5C7K - chains C and D of the 6 polymer chains in the assembly; structure by X-ray diffraction, 4.60 A resolution (low resolution: residue-level contacts below are approximate; hydrogen-bond / salt-bridge calls are withheld).

[Chain C]
Molecule: Envelope glycoprotein gp120
Source organism: Human immunodeficiency virus 1
UniProt: Q2N0S6 (Q2N0S6_9HIV1); the construct lacks a stretch of the UniProt sequence and is renumbered around it, so the offset changes along the chain: 31-141 = UniProt 30-140; 150-185 = UniProt 141-176; 188-309 = UniProt 187-308; 312-321 = UniProt 309-318; 2 more segments
Chain sequence (487 residues; row label = number of the first residue in the row; note: 13 numbers in that range are skipped by the numbering (no residue carries them; nothing is unmodelled there); a row labelled like 185A-185J holds insertion residues (185A, then the next letters in order)):
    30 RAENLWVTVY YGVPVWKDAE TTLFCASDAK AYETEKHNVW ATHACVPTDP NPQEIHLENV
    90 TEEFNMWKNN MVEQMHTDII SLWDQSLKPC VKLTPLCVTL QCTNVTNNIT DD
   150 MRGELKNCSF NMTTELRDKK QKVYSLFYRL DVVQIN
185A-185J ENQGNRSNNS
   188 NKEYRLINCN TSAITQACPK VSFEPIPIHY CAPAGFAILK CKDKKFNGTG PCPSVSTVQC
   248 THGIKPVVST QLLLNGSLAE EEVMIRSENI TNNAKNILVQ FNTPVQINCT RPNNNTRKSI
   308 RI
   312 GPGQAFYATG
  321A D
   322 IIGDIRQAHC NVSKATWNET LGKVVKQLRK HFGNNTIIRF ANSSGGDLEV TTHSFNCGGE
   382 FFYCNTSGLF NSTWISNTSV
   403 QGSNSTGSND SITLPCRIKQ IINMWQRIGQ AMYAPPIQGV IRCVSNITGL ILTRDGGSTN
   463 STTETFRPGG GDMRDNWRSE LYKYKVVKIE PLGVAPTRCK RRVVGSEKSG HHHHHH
Unresolved in the structure: 136-140, 185A-185J, 403-410, 505-518
Construct notes: expression tag (30, 511-518); engineered mutation Asn332 (Thr330 in Q2N0S6), Cys501 (Ala498 in Q2N0S6), Ser508 (Arg505 in Q2N0S6)
Cystine bridges: Cys54-Cys74, Cys119-Cys205, Cys126-Cys196, Cys131-Cys157, Cys218-Cys247, Cys228-Cys239, Cys378-Cys445
Covalently attached groups: N-acetylglucosamine (NAG) linked to Asn88, Asn133, Asn156, Asn160, Asn197, Asn295, Asn339, Asn355, Asn363, Asn386, Asn392, Asn448; glycan linked to Asn234, Asn262, Asn276, Asn301, Asn332
What the authors report for this chain:
  - post-translational modification sites: Asn156, Asn234, Asn262, Asn276, Asn295, Asn301, Asn332
  - conformationally variable residues: Asn262

[Chain D]
Molecule: Envelope glycoprotein gp41
Source organism: Human immunodeficiency virus 1
UniProt: Q2N0S6 (Q2N0S6_9HIV1); residues 512-664 here correspond to UniProt positions 509-661 (UniProt number = residue number - 3)
Chain sequence (153 residues; row label = number of the first residue in the row):
   512 AVGIGAVFLG FLGAAGSTMG AASMTLTVQA RNLLSGIVQQ QSNLLRAPEA QQHLLKLTVW
   572 GIKQLQARVL AVERYLRDQQ LLGIWGCSGK LICCTNVPWN SSWSNRNLSE IWDNMTWLQW
   632 DKEISNYTQI IYGLLEESQN QQEKNEQDLL ALD
Unresolved in the structure: 512-521, 544-564
Construct notes: engineered mutation Pro559 (Ile556 in Q2N0S6), Cys605 (Thr602 in Q2N0S6)
Cystine bridges: Cys598-Cys604
Covalently attached groups: N-acetylglucosamine (NAG) linked to Asn611, Asn618; glycan linked to Asn637
Small-molecule neighbours: N-acetylglucosamine (NAG; 2-acetamido-2-deoxy-beta-D-glucopyranose): Gly527, Thr529, Thr627, Gln630
What the authors report for this chain:
  - post-translational modification sites: Asn637

[How chain C and chain D interact]
Contacting residue pairs (70; chain C residue first):
  Leu34(C) - Trp610(D)
  Trp35(C) - Thr606(D)
  Trp35(C) - Asn607(D)
  Trp35(C) - Val608(D)
  Trp35(C) - Pro609(D)
  Trp35(C) - Trp610(D)
  Val36(C) - Thr606(D)
  Val36(C) - Val608(D)
  Val36(C) - Trp610(D)
  Val36(C) - Leu646(D)
  Thr37(C) - Cys604(D)
  Thr37(C) - Cys605(D)
  Val38(C) - Trp596(D)
  Val38(C) - Cys598(D)
  Val38(C) - Leu602(D)
  Val38(C) - Ile603(D)
  Val38(C) - Cys604(D)
  Tyr39(C) - Ile603(D)
  Tyr39(C) - Trp623(D)
  Tyr40(C) - Leu537(D)
  Tyr40(C) - Gln590(D)
  Tyr40(C) - Leu602(D)
  Gly41(C) - Leu537(D)
  Gly41(C) - Gln540(D)
  Val42(C) - Trp628(D)
  Pro43(C) - Leu523(D)
  Pro43(C) - Ala526(D)
  Pro43(C) - Trp628(D)
  Pro43(C) - Leu629(D)
  Val44(C) - Trp628(D)
  Val44(C) - Leu629(D)
  Val44(C) - Asp632(D)
  Trp45(C) - Ala526(D)
  Trp45(C) - Leu629(D)
  Thr51(C) - Gln577(D)
  Thr51(C) - Ala578(D)
  Leu52(C) - Lys574(D)
  Cys54(C) - Trp571(D)
  His72(C) - Leu568(D)
  Ala73(C) - Leu568(D)
  Ala73(C) - Trp571(D)
  Cys74(C) - Trp571(D)
  Val75(C) - Trp571(D)
  Ile84(C) - Phe522(D)
  Leu86(C) - Leu523(D)
  Glu87(C) - Gly527(D)
  Asn88(C) - Gly527(D)
  Val89(C) - Gly527(D)
  Asp107(C) - Lys574(D)
  Gln114(C) - Val570(D)
  Pro220(C) - Ala578(D)
  Lys490(C) - Arg585(D)
  Ile491(C) - Arg585(D)
  Pro493(C) - Asp589(D)
  Leu494(C) - Trp596(D)
  Val496(C) - Trp631(D)
  Ala497(C) - Trp623(D)
  Pro498(C) - Trp610(D)
  Pro498(C) - Trp623(D)
  Pro498(C) - Trp631(D)
  Thr499(C) - Trp623(D)
  Cys501(C) - Cys605(D)  disulfide
  Lys502(C) - Cys605(D)
  Lys502(C) - Thr606(D)
  Arg503(C) - Gly597(D)
  Arg503(C) - Cys605(D)
  Arg503(C) - Thr606(D)
  Arg503(C) - Asn607(D)
  Arg503(C) - Asn651(D)
  Arg503(C) - Glu654(D)
Interface residues without a listed pair, chain C (42 interface residues in all): Phe53, Ala221, Thr244, Glu492
Interface residues without a listed pair, chain D (48 interface residues in all): Gly524, Ala525, Ser528, Met530, Ser534, Leu565, Gln575, Ala582, Leu593, Trp614, Leu619, Ile642, Tyr643
Disulfides between the chains: Cys501(C)-Cys605(D)

[Overview]
42 residues of chain C and 48 residues of chain D are in contact; the contacts include 1 disulfide bond. Bound
to chain D: N-acetylglucosamine. Covalently linked N-acetylglucosamine: at Asn88(C), Asn133(C), Asn156(C),
Asn160(C), Asn197(C) and Asn234(C) and 11 more. From the paper: modification sites Asn156(C), Asn234(C) and
Asn637(D) among others; conformational variability at Asn262(C).
Chain C is Envelope glycoprotein gp120 and chain D is Envelope glycoprotein gp41, both from Human
immunodeficiency virus 1; the structure, Crystal structure BG505 SOSIP gp140 HIV-1 Env trimer bound to broadly
neutralizing antibodies PGT128 and 8ANC195, was determined by X-ray diffraction.
